Entry 6MDO (electron microscopy, 3.90 A resolution); this record covers chains D and E of the 7 polymer chains in the assembly.

# Chain D (and E)
Name: Vesicle-fusing ATPase
From: Cricetulus griseus
Notes: EC 3.6.4.6; chain E of this document is another copy of the same molecule, construct and numbering; everything in this record applies to it too
Reference sequence: P18708 (NSF_CRIGR); residue numbers follow UniProt; this construct covers 1-723
Sequence (768 residues; each row starts with the number of its first residue; numbers below 1 keep their minus sign (Met-23 is residue -23)):
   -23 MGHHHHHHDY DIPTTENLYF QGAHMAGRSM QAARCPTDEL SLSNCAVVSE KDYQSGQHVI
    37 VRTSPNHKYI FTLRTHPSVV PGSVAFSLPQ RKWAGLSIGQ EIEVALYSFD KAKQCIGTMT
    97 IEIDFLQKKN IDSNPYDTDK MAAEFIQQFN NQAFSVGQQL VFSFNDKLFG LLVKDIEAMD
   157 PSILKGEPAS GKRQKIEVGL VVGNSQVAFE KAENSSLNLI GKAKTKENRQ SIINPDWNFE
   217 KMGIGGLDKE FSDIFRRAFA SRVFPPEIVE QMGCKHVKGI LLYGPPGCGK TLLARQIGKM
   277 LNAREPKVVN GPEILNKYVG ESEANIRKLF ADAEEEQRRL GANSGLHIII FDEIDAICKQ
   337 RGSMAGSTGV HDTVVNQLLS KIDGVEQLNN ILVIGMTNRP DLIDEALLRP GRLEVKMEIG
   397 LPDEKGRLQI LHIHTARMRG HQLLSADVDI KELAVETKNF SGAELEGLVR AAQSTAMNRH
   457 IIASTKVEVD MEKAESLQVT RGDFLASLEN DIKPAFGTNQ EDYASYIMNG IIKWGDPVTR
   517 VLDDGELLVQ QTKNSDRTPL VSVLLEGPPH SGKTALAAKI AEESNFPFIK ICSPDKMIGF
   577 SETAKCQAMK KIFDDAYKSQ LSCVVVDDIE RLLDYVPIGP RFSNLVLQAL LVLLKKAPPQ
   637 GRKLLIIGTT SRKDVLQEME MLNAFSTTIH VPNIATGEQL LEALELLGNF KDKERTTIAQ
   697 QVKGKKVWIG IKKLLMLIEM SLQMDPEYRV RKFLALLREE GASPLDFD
Unresolved in the structure: -23 to 207, 459-464, 739-744 (chain E: -23 to 214, 241-249, 459-464, 739-744)
Construct notes: initiating methionine (-23); expression tag (-22 to 0, 724-744); conflict Ile458 (Lys in P18708)
Curated features (UniProtKB/Swiss-Prot):
  - binding site (ATP): Asn505 to Trp510, Pro545 to Leu552
  - binding site (Mg(2+)): Thr550
  - modified residue: Lys105 (N6-acetyllysine), Ser207 (Phosphoserine), Tyr259 (Phosphotyrosine), Ser569 (Phosphoserine)
Ligand contacts:
  - ADP (adenosine-5'-diphosphate): Lys251, Asp359, Gln363, Arg385, Arg388
  - ATP (adenosine-5'-triphosphate), molecule 1: Gly219, Ile220, Pro261, Pro262, Gly263, Cys264, Gly265, Lys266, Thr267, Leu268, Arg271, Glu329, Asn374, Ile406, His410, Gly438, Ala439, Glu442
  - ATP, molecule 2: Tyr502, Met504, Asn505, Gly506, Ile507, Ile508, Trp510, Val514, Pro545, His546, Ser547, Gly548, Lys549, Thr550, Ala551, Leu552, Asp604, Ile707, Lys708
What the authors report for this chain:
  - mutagenesis - Y294A, Y294L: decreased catalytic activity on SNARE complex
  - mutagenesis - Y294A (31 +/- 5 ATP min-1), Y294L (26 +/- 2 ATP min-1): unchanged catalytic activity on ATP
  - binding site for ATP: Lys266, Arg385, Arg388
  - conformationally variable residues (loop rearrangement): Asp359 to Val361

# Chain D / chain E interface
Pairs across the interface - 88 pairs, chain D then chain E:
  Asp212(D) - Glu468(E)
  Trp213(D) - Met467(E)
  Asn214(D) - Asp466(E)
  Asn214(D) - Met467(E)
  Glu216(D) - Asp466(E)
  Arg232(D) - Ser450(E)
  Arg232(D) - Thr451(E)
  Arg232(D) - Asn454(E)
  Arg232(D) - Asn486(E)
  Arg233(D) - Ser450(E)
  Arg233(D) - Pro490(E)
  Ala236(D) - Met453(E)  hydrophobic
  Val245(D) - Met453(E)  hydrophobic
  Glu246(D) - Arg413(E)  hydrogen bond (backbone-side chain)
  Gln247(D) - Arg413(E)
  Gln247(D) - His417(E)
  Met248(D) - Met414(E)  hydrophobic
  Met248(D) - Leu420(E)  hydrophobic
  Met248(D) - Gln449(E)
  Cys250(D) - Gln449(E)  hydrogen bond
  Lys251(D) - Arg446(E)  hydrogen bond (backbone-side chain)
  His252(D) - Arg446(E)
  Val253(D) - Arg446(E)
  Tyr294(D) - Lys293(E)
  Val295(D) - Asn292(E)
  Val295(D) - Lys293(E)
  Glu297(D) - Lys293(E)
  Glu299(D) - Pro288(E)
  Arg303(D) - Glu289(E)  salt bridge
  Gln336(D) - Arg375(E)
  Arg337(D) - Asp331(E)  salt bridge
  Arg337(D) - Asn374(E)
  Arg337(D) - Arg375(E)
  Thr344(D) - Ser343(E)
  Val346(D) - Asp348(E)
  Asn352(D) - Asp331(E)  hydrogen bond
  Asn352(D) - Ala332(E)
  Gln353(D) - Pro288(E)
  Ser356(D) - Asn286(E)  hydrogen bond (backbone-side chain)
  Ser356(D) - Gly287(E)
  Ser356(D) - Asp328(E)  hydrogen bond
  Ser356(D) - Glu329(E)  hydrogen bond
  Asp359(D) - Thr267(E)
  Gly360(D) - Thr267(E)
  Gly360(D) - Arg271(E)
  Val361(D) - Arg271(E)  hydrogen bond (backbone-side chain)
  Val361(D) - Val284(E)  hydrophobic
  Gln363(D) - Thr267(E)
  Gln363(D) - Arg271(E)  hydrogen bond
  Pro386(D) - Ala439(E)
  Pro386(D) - Glu440(E)
  Leu523(D) - Met720(E)  hydrophobic
  Gln526(D) - Gln719(E)
  Gln527(D) - Glu715(E)
  Gln527(D) - Met716(E)
  Gln527(D) - Gln719(E)
  Asn530(D) - Gln719(E)  hydrogen bond
  Ser531(D) - Glu715(E)
  Arg533(D) - Asn505(E)
  Arg533(D) - Leu683(E)
  Arg533(D) - Asn685(E)
  Arg533(D) - Ile714(E)
  Arg533(D) - Glu715(E)  salt bridge
  Lys586(D) - Ile574(E)  hydrogen bond (side chain-backbone)
  Lys586(D) - Gly575(E)
  Lys586(D) - Phe576(E)
  Pro616(D) - Ile614(E)  hydrophobic
  Pro616(D) - Arg617(E)
  Phe618(D) - Val612(E)  hydrophobic
  Phe618(D) - Ile614(E)  hydrophobic
  Phe618(D) - Arg617(E)  hydrogen bond (backbone-side chain)
  Asn620(D) - Asp610(E)  hydrogen bond (side chain-backbone)
  Gln624(D) - Arg607(E)  hydrogen bond
  Gln624(D) - Asp610(E)
  Ala625(D) - Ile574(E)  hydrophobic
  Leu627(D) - Arg607(E)
  Val628(D) - Asp571(E)
  Leu629(D) - Ile574(E)  hydrophobic
  Lys631(D) - Asp604(E)  salt bridge
  Lys632(D) - Asp571(E)
  Ala633(D) - Ser501(E)  hydrogen bond (backbone-side chain)
  Glu654(D) - Pro613(E)
  Glu654(D) - Ile614(E)
  Glu656(D) - Pro613(E)
  Glu656(D) - Arg648(E)  salt bridge
  Asn659(D) - His546(E)
  Ser662(D) - Met712(E)
  Thr663(D) - Met716(E)
Interface residues without a listed pair, chain D (78 interface residues in all): Phe215, Lys225, Asp229, Phe231, Ser237, Val239, Phe240, Ile244, Gly249, Gly338, Met340, Thr349, Lys357, Glu362, Arg385, Glu390, Thr534, Pro535, Leu536, Cys582, Leu621, Leu623, Met655
Interface residues without a listed pair, chain E (71 interface residues in all): Pro262, Leu291, Met340, Ala341, Glu442, Gly443, Ile457, Leu473, Glu485, Lys489, Met504, Pro545, Pro570, Tyr611

# Overview
Chain D and chain E form an interface of 78 and 71 residues respectively; the contacts include 15 hydrogen
bonds and 5 salt bridges. Polar pairs include Arg303(D)-Glu289(E), Arg337(D)-Asp331(E) and
Arg533(D)-Glu715(E). The paper reports a binding site for ATP at Lys266(D), Arg385(D) and Arg388(D); Y294A and
Y294L of chain D reduce catalytic activity on SNARE complex.
Both chains are Vesicle-fusing ATPase (Cricetulus griseus). Entry 6MDO (The D1 and D2 domain rings of NSF
engaging the SNAP-25 N-terminus within the 20S supercomplex ...) was determined by electron microscopy (same
publication as 6MDM, 6MDN and 6MDP).
